5M66 - chains A and C of the 4 polymer chains in the assembly; structure by X-ray diffraction, 1.95 A resolution.

== Chain A (and C) ==
Name: Adenosylhomocysteinase
Organism: Bradyrhizobium elkanii
Notes: EC 3.3.1.1; chain C of this document is another copy of the same molecule, construct and numbering; everything in this record applies to it too
UniProtKB: A0A087WNH6 (A0A087WNH6_BRAEL); residues -5 to 473 here correspond to UniProt positions 1-479 (UniProt number = residue number + 6)
Amino-acid sequence (479 residues; row label = number of the first residue in the row; numbers below 1 keep their minus sign (Gly-5 is residue -5)):
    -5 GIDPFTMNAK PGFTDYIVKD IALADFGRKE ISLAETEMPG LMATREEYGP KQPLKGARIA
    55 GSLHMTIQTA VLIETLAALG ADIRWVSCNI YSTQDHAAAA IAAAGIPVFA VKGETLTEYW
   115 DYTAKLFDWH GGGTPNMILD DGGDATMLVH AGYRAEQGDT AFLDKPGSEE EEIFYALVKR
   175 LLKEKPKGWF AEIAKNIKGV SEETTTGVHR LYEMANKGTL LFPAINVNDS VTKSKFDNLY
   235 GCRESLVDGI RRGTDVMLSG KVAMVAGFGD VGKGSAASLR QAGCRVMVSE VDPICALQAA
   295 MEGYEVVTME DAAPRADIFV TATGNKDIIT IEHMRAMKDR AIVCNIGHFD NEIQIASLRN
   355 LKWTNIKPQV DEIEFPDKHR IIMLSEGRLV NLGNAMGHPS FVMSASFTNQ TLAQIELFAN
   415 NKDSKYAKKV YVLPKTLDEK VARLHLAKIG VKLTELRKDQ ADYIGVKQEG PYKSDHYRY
Not modelled in the structure: -5 to 5 (chain C: -5 to 5, 415-419)
Ion coordination: Na+: Gln62, Met390, His392
Residues lining bound ligands:
  - adenosine (ADN): Leu57, His58, Thr60, Gln62, Thr63, Cys82, Asp135, Glu197, Thr198, Lys227, Asp231, Leu383, Asn385, Leu386, Met390, Gly391, His392, Met397, Phe401
  - NAD (nicotinamide-adenine-dinucleotide), molecule 1: Thr198, Thr199, Thr200, Lys227, Asp231, Asn232, Cys236, Ala260, Gly261, Phe262, Gly263, Asp264, Val265, Gly266, Ser283, Glu284, Val285, Asp286, Cys289, Ala316, Thr317, Gly318, Asn319, Ile322, Ile340, Gly341, His342, Leu383, Asn385, Leu386, His392
  - NAD, molecule 2: Thr448, Leu450, Gln454, Ile458, Lys467, Tyr471
From the paper describing this entry:
  - binding site for adenosine: His58, Thr60, Gln62, Asp135, Glu197, Thr198, Lys227, Asp231, His392
  - conformationally variable residues (side-chain flip): His342
  - Na+ coordination: Gln62, Met390, His392

== Chain A / chain C interface ==
Contacting residue pairs (61; chain A residue first):
  Phe20(A) - Ile360(C)
  Phe20(A) - Lys361(C)
  Lys23(A) - Asn359(C)  hydrogen bond (side chain-backbone)
  Glu24(A) - Lys361(C)  salt bridge
  Ser26(A) - Arg334(C)  hydrogen bond (backbone-side chain)
  Leu27(A) - Arg334(C)
  Leu27(A) - Ile360(C)  hydrophobic
  Leu27(A) - Glu366(C)
  Leu27(A) - Ile376(C)  hydrophobic
  Thr30(A) - Arg334(C)  hydrogen bond
  Glu31(A) - Val250(C)
  Glu31(A) - Lys255(C)  salt bridge
  Tyr234(A) - Met251(C)
  Arg237(A) - Ser253(C)  hydrogen bond
  Glu238(A) - Arg245(C)  salt bridge
  Glu238(A) - Val250(C)
  Glu238(A) - Met251(C)
  Glu238(A) - Leu252(C)  hydrogen bond (side chain-backbone)
  Glu238(A) - Ser253(C)  hydrogen bond
  Glu238(A) - Ala276(C)
  Asp242(A) - Arg245(C)
  Arg245(A) - Glu238(C)  salt bridge
  Arg245(A) - Asp242(C)
  Arg245(A) - Arg246(C)
  Arg246(A) - Arg245(C)  hydrogen bond (side chain-backbone)
  Arg246(A) - Arg246(C)
  Arg246(A) - Asp249(C)  salt bridge
  Asp249(A) - Arg246(C)  salt bridge
  Asp249(A) - Met390(C)
  Asp249(A) - Pro393(C)
  Val250(A) - Glu31(C)
  Val250(A) - Pro393(C)
  Met251(A) - Tyr234(C)  hydrophobic
  Met251(A) - Glu238(C)
  Met251(A) - Pro393(C)
  Met251(A) - Phe395(C)  hydrophobic
  Met251(A) - Val396(C)  hydrophobic
  Leu252(A) - Glu238(C)  hydrogen bond (backbone-side chain)
  Ser253(A) - Arg237(C)  hydrogen bond
  Ser253(A) - Glu238(C)  hydrogen bond
  Gly254(A) - Ile443(C)
  Lys255(A) - Glu31(C)  salt bridge
  Gln275(A) - Gln275(C)  hydrogen bond (backbone-side chain)
  Ala276(A) - Glu238(C)
  Arg334(A) - Ser26(C)  hydrogen bond (side chain-backbone)
  Arg334(A) - Leu27(C)
  Arg334(A) - Thr30(C)  hydrogen bond
  Asn359(A) - Lys23(C)  hydrogen bond (backbone-side chain)
  Ile360(A) - Phe20(C)
  Ile360(A) - Leu27(C)  hydrophobic
  Lys361(A) - Phe20(C)
  Lys361(A) - Glu24(C)  salt bridge
  Glu366(A) - Leu27(C)
  Ile376(A) - Leu27(C)  hydrophobic
  Met390(A) - Asp249(C)
  Pro393(A) - Asp249(C)
  Pro393(A) - Val250(C)
  Pro393(A) - Met251(C)
  Phe395(A) - Met251(C)  hydrophobic
  Val396(A) - Met251(C)  hydrophobic
  Ile443(A) - Gly254(C)
Interface residues without a listed pair, chain A (40 interface residues in all): Gly235, Arg274, Gly277, Thr358, Arg374, Ser394, Lys442
Interface residues without a listed pair, chain C (37 interface residues in all): Lys332, Thr358, Ser394, Lys442

== Overview ==
The interface between chain A and chain C involves 40 residues on one side and 37 on the other; the contacts
include 14 hydrogen bonds and 8 salt bridges. Polar pairs include Glu24(A)-Lys361(C), Glu31(A)-Lys255(C) and
Glu238(A)-Arg245(C). From the paper: a binding site for adenosine at His58(A), Thr60(A) and Gln62(A) among
others; Na+ coordination by Gln62(A), Met390(A) and His392(A).
Both chains are Adenosylhomocysteinase (Bradyrhizobium elkanii). Entry 5M66 (Crystal structure of
S-adenosyl-L-homocysteine hydrolase from Bradyrhizobium elkanii in complex with adenosine) was determined by
X-ray diffraction (same publication as 5M5K, 5M65 and 5M67).
